5X51 - chains B and I of the 12 polymer chains in the assembly; structure by X-ray diffraction, 7.00 A resolution (low resolution: residue-level contacts below are approximate; hydrogen-bond / salt-bridge calls are withheld).

== Chain B ==
Molecule: DNA-directed RNA polymerase subunit beta
Organism: Komagataella phaffii (strain GS115 / ATCC 20864)
Notes: EC 2.7.7.6
UniProt: C4QZQ7 (C4QZQ7_KOMPG); residue numbers follow UniProt; this construct covers 1-1227
Sequence (1227 residues; numbered 1 to 1227; the number before each row is that of its first residue):
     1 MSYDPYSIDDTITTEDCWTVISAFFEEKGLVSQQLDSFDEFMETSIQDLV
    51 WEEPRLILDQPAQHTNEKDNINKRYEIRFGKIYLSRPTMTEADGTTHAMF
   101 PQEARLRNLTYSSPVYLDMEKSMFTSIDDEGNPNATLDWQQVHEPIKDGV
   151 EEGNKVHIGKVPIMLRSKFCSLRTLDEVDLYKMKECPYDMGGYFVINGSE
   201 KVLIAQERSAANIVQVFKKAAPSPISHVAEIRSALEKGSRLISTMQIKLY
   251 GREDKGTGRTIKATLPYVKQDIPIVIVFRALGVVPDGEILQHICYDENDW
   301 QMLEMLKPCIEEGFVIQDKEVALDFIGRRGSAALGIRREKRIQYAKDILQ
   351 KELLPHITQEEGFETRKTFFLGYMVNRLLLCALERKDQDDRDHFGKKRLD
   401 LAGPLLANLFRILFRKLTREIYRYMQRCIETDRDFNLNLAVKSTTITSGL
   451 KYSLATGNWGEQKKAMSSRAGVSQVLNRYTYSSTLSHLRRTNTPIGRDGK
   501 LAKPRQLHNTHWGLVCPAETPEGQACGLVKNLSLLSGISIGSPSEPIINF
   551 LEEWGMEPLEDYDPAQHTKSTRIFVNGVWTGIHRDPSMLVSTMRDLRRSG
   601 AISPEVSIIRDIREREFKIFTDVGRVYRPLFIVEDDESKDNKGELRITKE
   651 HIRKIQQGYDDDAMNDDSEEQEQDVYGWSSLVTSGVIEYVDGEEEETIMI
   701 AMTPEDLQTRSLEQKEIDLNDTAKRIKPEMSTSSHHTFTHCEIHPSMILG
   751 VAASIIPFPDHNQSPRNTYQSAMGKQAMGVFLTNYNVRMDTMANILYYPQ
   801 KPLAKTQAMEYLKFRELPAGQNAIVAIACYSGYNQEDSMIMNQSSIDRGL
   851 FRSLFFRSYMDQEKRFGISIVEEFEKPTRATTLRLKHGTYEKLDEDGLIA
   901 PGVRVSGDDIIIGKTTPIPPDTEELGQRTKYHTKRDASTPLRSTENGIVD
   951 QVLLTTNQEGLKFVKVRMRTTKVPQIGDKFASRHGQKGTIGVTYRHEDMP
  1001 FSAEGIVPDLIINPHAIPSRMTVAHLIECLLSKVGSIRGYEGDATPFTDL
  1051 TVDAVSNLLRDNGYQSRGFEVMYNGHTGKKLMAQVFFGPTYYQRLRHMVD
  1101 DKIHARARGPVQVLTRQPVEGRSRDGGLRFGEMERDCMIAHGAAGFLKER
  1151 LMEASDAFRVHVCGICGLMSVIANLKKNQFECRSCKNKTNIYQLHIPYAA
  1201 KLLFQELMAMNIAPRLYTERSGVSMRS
Disordered / not traced: 1-11, 58-76, 122-154, 208, 257-258, 328-338, 398, 431-438, 496-501, 642-643, 656-674, 708-720, 729-736, 918-933, 1150, 1225-1227
Metal / ion sites: Zn2+: Cys1163, Cys1166, Cys1185

== Chain I ==
Molecule: DNA-directed RNA polymerase subunit
Organism: Komagataella phaffii (strain ATCC 76273 / CBS 7435 / CECT 11047 / NRRL Y-11430 / Wegner 21-1)
UniProt: F2QPE6 (F2QPE6_KOMPC); numbering as in UniProt (aligned over 1-115)
Sequence (115 residues; each row starts with the number of its first residue):
     1 MASFRFCLECNNMLYPKEDKENQRLLYSCRNCDYTELAEDPKVYRHELIT
    51 NIGETAGIVDDIGQDPTLPRSDKECPECHSRDCVFFQSQQRRKDTNMTLF
   101 YVCLNCKKTFRDESE
Disordered / not traced: 1, 49-50
Metal / ion sites: Zn2+ site 1: Cys7, Cys10, Cys29, Cys32; Zn2+ site 2: Cys75, Cys78, Cys106

== Interface between chain B and chain I ==
Residue-residue contacts (35; chain B residue first):
  Pro285(B) with Asn11(I); Asn12(I)
  Asp286(B) with Asn11(I); Asn12(I); Met13(I)
  Gly287(B) with Phe6(I)
  Asn298(B) with Ser3(I)
  Trp300(B) with Arg45(I); Glu47(I); Ile52(I)
  Gln301(B) with Ile52(I)
  Glu304(B) with Tyr44(I)
  Lys307(B) with Phe4(I); Met13(I)
  Phe314(B) with Arg30(I)
  Gln317(B) with Asn12(I)
  Glu384(B) with Gln89(I); Gln90(I); Arg91(I)
  Arg385(B) with Gln89(I)
  Asp387(B) with Arg91(I)
  Ser587(B) with Asp61(I)
  Arg610(B) with Asp61(I)
  Ile612(B) with Asp61(I); Gln64(I); Asp65(I)
  Arg613(B) with Asp65(I); Leu68(I); Phe86(I); Gln89(I)
  Arg615(B) with Val59(I)
  Thr697(B) with Pro66(I); Thr67(I)
  Ile698(B) with Thr67(I)
  Thr737(B) with Pro66(I)
Interface residues without a listed pair, chain B (28 interface residues in all): Lys218, Leu303, Ile310, Lys386, Glu696, Met699, Thr739
Interface residues without a listed pair, chain I (29 interface residues in all): Ala2, Cys10, Tyr15, Asn31, Ile62, Arg92, Lys93

== Summary ==
28 residues of chain B face 29 of chain I across their interface. Cys1163(B), Cys1166(B) and Cys1185(B)
coordinate Zn2+. The Zn2+ site 1 is built by Cys7(I), Cys10(I), Cys29(I) and Cys32(I).
Here chain B is DNA-directed RNA polymerase subunit beta (Komagataella phaffii (strain GS115 / ATCC 20864))
and chain I is DNA-directed RNA polymerase subunit (Komagataella phaffii (strain ATCC 76273 / CBS 7435 / CECT
11047 / NRRL Y-11430 / Wegner 21-1)). Entry 5X51 (RNA Polymerase II from Komagataella Pastoris (Type-3
crystal)) was determined by X-ray diffraction (same publication as 5X4Z and 5X50).
